Entry 5FPQ (X-ray diffraction, 2.40 A resolution); this record covers chain A.

== Chain A ==
Name: Acetylcholinesterase
Source organism: Homo sapiens
Notes: EC 3.1.1.7; fragment: catalytic domain
UniProt: P22303 (ACES_HUMAN); residues 2-543 here correspond to UniProt positions 33-574 (UniProt number = residue number + 31)
Sequence (542 residues; numbered 2 to 543; the number before each row is that of its first residue):
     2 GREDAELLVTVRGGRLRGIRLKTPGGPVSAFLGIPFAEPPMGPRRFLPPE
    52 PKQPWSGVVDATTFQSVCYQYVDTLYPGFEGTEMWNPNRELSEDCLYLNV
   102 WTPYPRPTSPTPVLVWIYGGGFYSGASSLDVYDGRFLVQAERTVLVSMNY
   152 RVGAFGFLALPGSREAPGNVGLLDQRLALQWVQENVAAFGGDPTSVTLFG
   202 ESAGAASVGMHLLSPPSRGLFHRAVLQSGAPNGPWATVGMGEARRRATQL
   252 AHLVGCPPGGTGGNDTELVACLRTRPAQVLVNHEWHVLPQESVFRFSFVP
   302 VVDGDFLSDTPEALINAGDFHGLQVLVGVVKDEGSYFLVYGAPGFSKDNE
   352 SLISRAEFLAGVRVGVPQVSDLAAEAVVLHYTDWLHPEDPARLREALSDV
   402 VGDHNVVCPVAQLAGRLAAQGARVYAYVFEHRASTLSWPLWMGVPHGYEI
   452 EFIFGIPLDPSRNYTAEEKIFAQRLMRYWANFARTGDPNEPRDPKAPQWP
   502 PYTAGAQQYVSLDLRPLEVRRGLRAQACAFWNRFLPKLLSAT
Not modelled in the structure: 2-3, 259-262, 495-497, 543
Disulfide bonds: Cys69-Cys96, Cys257-Cys272, Cys409-Cys529
Modified positions: Ser203 (O-[(S)-methyl(1-methylethoxy)phosphoryl]-L-serine; SGB)
Swiss-Prot annotation at these positions:
  - active site (Charge relay system): Glu334, His447
  - binding site (galanthamine): Trp86, Tyr337
  - binding site (huperzine A): Trp86, Tyr133, Tyr337
  - binding site (huprine W): Gly122, Trp439, His447
  - glycosylation (N-linked (GlcNAc...) asparagine): Asn265, Asn350, Asn464

== In short ==
UniProt lists active-site residues Glu334 and His447, galanthamine-binding residues Trp86 and Tyr337, 3
huperzine A-binding residues and 3 huprine W-binding residues.
Chain A is Acetylcholinesterase (Homo sapiens); the structure, Structure of Homo sapiens acetylcholinesterase
phosphonylated by sarin, was determined by X-ray diffraction (same publication as 5FPP).
